Entry 4DDV (X-ray diffraction, 3.46 A resolution); this record covers chain A.

# Chain A
Protein: Reverse gyrase
Organism: Thermotoga maritima
Notes: EC 3.6.4.12, 5.99.1.3
Reference sequence: O51934 (RGYR_THEMA); numbering as in UniProt (aligned over 1-1104)
Sequence (1104 residues; row label = number of the first residue in the row):
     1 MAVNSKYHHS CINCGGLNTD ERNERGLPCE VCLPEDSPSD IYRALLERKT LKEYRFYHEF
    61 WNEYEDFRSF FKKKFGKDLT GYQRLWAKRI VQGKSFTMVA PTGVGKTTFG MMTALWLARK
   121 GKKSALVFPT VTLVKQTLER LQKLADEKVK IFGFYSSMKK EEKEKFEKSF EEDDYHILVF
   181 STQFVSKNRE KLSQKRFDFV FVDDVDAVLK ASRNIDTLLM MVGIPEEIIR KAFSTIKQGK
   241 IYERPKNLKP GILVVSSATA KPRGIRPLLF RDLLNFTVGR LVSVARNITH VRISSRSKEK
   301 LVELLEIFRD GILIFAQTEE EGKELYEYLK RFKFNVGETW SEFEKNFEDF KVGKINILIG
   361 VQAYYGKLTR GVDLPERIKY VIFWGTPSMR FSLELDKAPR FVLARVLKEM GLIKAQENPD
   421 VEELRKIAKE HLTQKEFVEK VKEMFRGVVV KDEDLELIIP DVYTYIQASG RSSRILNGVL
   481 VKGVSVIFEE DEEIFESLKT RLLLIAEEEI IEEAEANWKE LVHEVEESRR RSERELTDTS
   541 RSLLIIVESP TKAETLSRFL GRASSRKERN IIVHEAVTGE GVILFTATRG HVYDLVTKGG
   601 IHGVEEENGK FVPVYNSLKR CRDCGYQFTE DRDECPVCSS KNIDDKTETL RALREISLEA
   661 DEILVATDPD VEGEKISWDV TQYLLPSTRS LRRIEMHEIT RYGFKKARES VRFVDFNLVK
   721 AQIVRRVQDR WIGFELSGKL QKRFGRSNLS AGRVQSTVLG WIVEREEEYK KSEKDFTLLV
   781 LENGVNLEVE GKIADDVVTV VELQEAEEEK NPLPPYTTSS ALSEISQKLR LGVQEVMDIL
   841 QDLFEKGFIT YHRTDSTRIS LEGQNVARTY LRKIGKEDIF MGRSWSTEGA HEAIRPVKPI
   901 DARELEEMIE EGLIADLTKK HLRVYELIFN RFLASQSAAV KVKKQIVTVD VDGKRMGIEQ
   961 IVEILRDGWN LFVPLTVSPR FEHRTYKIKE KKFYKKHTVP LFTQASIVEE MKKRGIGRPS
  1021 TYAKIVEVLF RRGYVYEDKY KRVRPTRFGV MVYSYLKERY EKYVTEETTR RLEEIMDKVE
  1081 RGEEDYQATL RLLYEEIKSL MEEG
Disordered / not traced: 1, 1104
Ion coordination: Zn2+ site 1: C11, C14, C29, C32; Zn2+ site 2: C621, C624, C635, C638
Swiss-Prot annotation at these positions:
  - zinc finger: M1 to S39 (RG N-terminal-type), L618 to D645 (RG C-terminal-type)
  - region: G223 to P250 (Insert region)
  - motif: D203 to D206 (DEAD box)
  - active site: Y851 (O-(5'-phospho-DNA)-tyrosine intermediate)
  - binding site (Zn(2+)): C11, C14, C29, C32, C621, C624, C635, C638
  - binding site (ADP): F75, D78, Q83, G103, G105, K106, T107, T108
  - binding site (ATP): Q83, A100 to T107
  - binding site (Mg(2+)): E548, D668
  - mutagenesis: C11 to C14 (Reduced positive supercoiling, reduced affinity for ssDNA, no change in ATPase activity. Loss of positive supercoiling, loss of DNA relaxation with ATP; when associated with A-635--638-A), Q83 (Q83L: Reduced positive supercoiling, no ATPase activity, no preference for ATP, no activity in presence of GTP, binds and cleaves ssDNA slightly less efficiently), K106 (K106I: No positive supercoiling, no ATPase activity, binds and cleaves ssDNA), D203 to D204 (No positive supercoiling, no ATPase activity, binds and cleaves ssDNA), I224 to K249 (Decreases affinity for ssDNA and dsDNA 13- to 15-fold), R370 to D373 (No positive supercoiling, no ATPase activity, binds and cleaves ssDNA slightly less efficiently), M389 to I459 (No positive supercoiling, alters coupling of DNA binding with ATP binding and hydrolysis. Removes the latch), L395 to L455 (Positively supercoils plasmid DNA with about 10-fold reduction in efficiency. A minilatch), G470 to R474 (No positive supercoiling, no ATPase activity, binds and cleaves ssDNA), C635 to C638 (Loss of positive supercoiling, loss of DNA relaxation with ATP; when associated with A-11--14-A), Y851 (Y851F: No positive supercoiling, binds but does not cleave DNA. Very few structural changes from wild-type enzyme)

# Overview
The Zn2+ site 1 is built by C11, C14, C29 and C32. The Zn2+ site 2 is built by C621, C624, C635 and C638. From
UniProt: active-site residue Y851, 8 Zn2+-binding residues, 8 ADP-binding residues and 9 ATP-binding residues.
Chain A is Reverse gyrase (Thermotoga maritima); the structure, Thermotoga maritima reverse gyrase, triclinic
form, was determined by X-ray diffraction together with 4DDT, 4DDU, 4DDW and 4DDX from the same study.
